Entry 6VQD (X-ray diffraction, 1.88 A resolution); this record covers chains A and C of the 3 polymer chains in the assembly.

[Chain A]
Protein: MHC class I antigen
Organism: Homo sapiens
UniProtKB: O78189 (O78189_HUMAN); residues 1-276 here correspond to UniProt positions 25-300 (UniProt number = residue number + 24)
Amino-acid sequence (276 residues; numbered 1 to 276; the number before each row is that of its first residue):
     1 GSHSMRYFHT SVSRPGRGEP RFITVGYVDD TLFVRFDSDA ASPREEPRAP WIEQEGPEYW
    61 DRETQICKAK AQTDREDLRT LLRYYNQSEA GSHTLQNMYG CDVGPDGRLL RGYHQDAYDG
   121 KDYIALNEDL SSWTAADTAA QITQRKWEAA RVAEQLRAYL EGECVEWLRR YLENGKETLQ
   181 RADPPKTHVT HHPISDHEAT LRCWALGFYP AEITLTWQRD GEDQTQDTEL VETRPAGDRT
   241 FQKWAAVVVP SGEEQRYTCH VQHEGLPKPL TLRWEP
Not modelled in the structure: 276
Cystine bridges: Cys101-Cys164, Cys203-Cys259

[Chain C]
Protein: 8-residue peptide
Amino-acid sequence (8 residues; each row starts with the number of its first residue):
     1 KRWIILGL
Not modelled in the structure: 7-8
What the authors report for this chain:
  - conformationally variable residues (side-chain flip): Ile5

[Interface between chain A and chain C]
Residue-residue contacts - 23 pairs, chain A then chain C:
  Met5(A) - Lys1(C)
  Tyr7(A) - Lys1(C)  hydrogen bond (side chain-backbone)
  Tyr7(A) - Arg2(C)
  His9(A) - Arg2(C)  hydrogen bond
  Thr24(A) - Arg2(C)  hydrogen bond
  Glu45(A) - Arg2(C)  salt bridge
  Arg62(A) - Ile4(C)
  Glu63(A) - Lys1(C)
  Glu63(A) - Arg2(C)  salt bridge
  Ile66(A) - Arg2(C)
  Ile66(A) - Trp3(C)
  Cys67(A) - Arg2(C)
  Tyr99(A) - Arg2(C)
  Tyr99(A) - Trp3(C)  hydrogen bond (side chain-backbone)
  Gln155(A) - Trp3(C)
  Gln155(A) - Leu6(C)
  Leu156(A) - Trp3(C)  hydrophobic
  Tyr159(A) - Lys1(C)  hydrogen bond (side chain-backbone)
  Tyr159(A) - Arg2(C)
  Tyr159(A) - Trp3(C)
  Glu163(A) - Lys1(C)  salt bridge
  Trp167(A) - Lys1(C)
  Tyr171(A) - Lys1(C)  hydrogen bond (side chain-backbone)
Interface residues without a listed pair, chain A (22 interface residues in all): Val25, Val34, Tyr59, Ala69, His114, Val152
The authors on this interface:
  - specific contacts: Thr24(A)-Arg2(C), Glu45(A)-Arg2(C) (salt bridge), Ile66(A)-Ile4(C), Ala69(A)-Ile4(C), Tyr159(A)-Trp3(C) (pi stacking)

[In short]
Chain A and chain C form an interface of 22 and 5 residues respectively; the contacts include 6 hydrogen bonds
and 3 salt bridges. Polar contacts include Glu45(A)-Arg2(C), Glu63(A)-Arg2(C) and Glu163(A)-Lys1(C). The paper
describes contacts between Thr24(A) and Arg2(C), Ile66(A) and Ile4(C) and Ala69(A) and Ile4(C); a salt bridge
between Glu45(A) and Arg2(C); pi stacking between Tyr159(A) and Trp3(C). The paper reports conformational
variability at Ile5(C).
Here chain A is MHC class I antigen (Homo sapiens) and chain C is an 8-residue peptide. Entry 6VQD
(HLA-B*27:05 presenting an HIV-1 8mer peptide) was determined by X-ray diffraction, deposited together with
6VPZ, 6VQ2, 6VQE, 6VQY and 6VQZ.
